Entry 5S59 (X-ray diffraction, 2.60 A resolution); this record covers chains C and E of the 6 polymer chains in the assembly.

Chain C:
Protein: Tubulin alpha-1B chain
Source organism: Bos taurus
UniProtKB: P81947 (TBA1B_BOVIN); residue numbers follow UniProt; this construct covers 1-451
Sequence (451 residues; row label = number of the first residue in the row):
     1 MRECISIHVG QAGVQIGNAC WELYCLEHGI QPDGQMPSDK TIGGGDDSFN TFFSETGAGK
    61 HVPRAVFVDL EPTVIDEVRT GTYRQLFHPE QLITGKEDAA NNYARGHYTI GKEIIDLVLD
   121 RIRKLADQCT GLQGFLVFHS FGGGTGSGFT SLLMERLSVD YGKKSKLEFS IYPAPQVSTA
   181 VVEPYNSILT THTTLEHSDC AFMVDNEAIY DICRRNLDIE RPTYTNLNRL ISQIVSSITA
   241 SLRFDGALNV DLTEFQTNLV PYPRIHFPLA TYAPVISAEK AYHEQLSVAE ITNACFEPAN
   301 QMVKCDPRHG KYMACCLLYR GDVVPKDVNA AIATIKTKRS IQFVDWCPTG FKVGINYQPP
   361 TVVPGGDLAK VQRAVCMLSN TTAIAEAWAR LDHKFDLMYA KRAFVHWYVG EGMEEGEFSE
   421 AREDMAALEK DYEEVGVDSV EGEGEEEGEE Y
Unresolved in the structure: 441-451
Bound ions: Ca2+ site 1: Asp39, Thr41, Gly44, Glu55; Ca2+ site 2: Glu284 (shared with 1 residue of chain B)
Residues lining bound ligands:
  - GTP (guanosine-5'-triphosphate): Gly10, Gln11, Ala12, Gln15, Ile16, Asp69, Asp98, Ala99, Ala100, Asn101, Ser140, Gly142, Gly143, Gly144, Thr145, Gly146, Ile171, Val177, Ser178, Thr179, Glu183, Asn206, Tyr224, Leu227, Asn228, Ile231
  - 3-fluoro-5-methylbenzene-1-sulfonamide (UR1): Gln15, Asn18, Ala19, Glu22, Tyr224, Thr225, Asn228, Arg229

Chain E:
Protein: Stathmin-4
Source organism: Rattus norvegicus
UniProtKB: P63043 (STMN4_RAT); residues 5-145 here correspond to UniProt positions 49-189 (UniProt number = residue number + 44)
Sequence (143 residues; row label = number of the first residue in the row):
     3 MADMEVIELN KCTSGQSFEV ILKPPSFDGV PEFNASLPRR RDPSLEEIQK KLEAAEERRK
    63 YQEAELLKHL AEKREHEREV IQKAIEENNN FIKMAKEKLA QKMESNKENR EAHLAAMLER
   123 LQEKDKHAEE VRKNKELKEE ASR
Unresolved in the structure: 3-5, 29-43, 144-145
Sequence notes: initiating methionine (3); expression tag (4)

Interface between chain C and chain E:
Contacting residue pairs (34):
  His107(C) - Lys104(E)  hydrogen bond
  His107(C) - Met105(E)
  Tyr108(C) - Lys104(E)
  Tyr108(C) - Met105(E)  hydrophobic
  Tyr108(C) - Asn108(E)
  Thr109(C) - Arg112(E)
  Lys112(C) - Met105(E)
  Glu155(C) - Leu101(E)
  Glu155(C) - Lys104(E)  salt bridge
  Arg156(C) - Leu101(E)
  Ser158(C) - Phe93(E)
  Ser158(C) - Ile94(E)
  Val159(C) - Ile94(E)
  Val159(C) - Ala97(E)  hydrophobic
  Val159(C) - Lys98(E)
  Gly162(C) - Asn90(E)
  Gly162(C) - Ile94(E)
  Lys163(C) - Asn90(E)  hydrogen bond (backbone-side chain)
  Lys163(C) - Phe93(E)
  Thr193(C) - Lys104(E)
  Glu196(C) - Phe93(E)
  Glu196(C) - Lys100(E)  salt bridge
  His197(C) - Phe93(E)
  His197(C) - Ala97(E)
  Val409(C) - His115(E)  hydrogen bond (backbone-side chain)
  Gly410(C) - Arg112(E)
  Glu411(C) - Asn108(E)  hydrogen bond (backbone-side chain)
  Glu411(C) - Arg112(E)  salt bridge
  Gly412(C) - Asn108(E)  hydrogen bond (backbone-side chain)
  Gly412(C) - Asn111(E)  hydrogen bond (backbone-side chain)
  Gly412(C) - Arg112(E)
  Met413(C) - Asn108(E)
  Glu414(C) - Ser107(E)  hydrogen bond
  Glu414(C) - Asn111(E)  hydrogen bond
Interface residues without a listed pair, chain C (21 interface residues in all): Leu152, Glu417
Interface residues without a listed pair, chain E (15 interface residues in all): Glu89

In short:
The interface between chain C and chain E involves 21 residues on one side and 15 on the other; the contacts
include 8 hydrogen bonds and 3 salt bridges. Polar contacts include Glu155(C)-Lys104(E), Glu196(C)-Lys100(E)
and Glu411(C)-Arg112(E). Bound to chain C: GTP and 3-fluoro-5-methylbenzene-1-sulfonamide.
Chain C is Tubulin alpha-1B chain (Bos taurus) and chain E is Stathmin-4 (Rattus norvegicus); the structure,
Tubulin-Z1324080698-complex, was determined by X-ray diffraction, deposited together with 5S4L, 5S4M, 5S4N,
5S4O, 5S4P, 5S4Q and 52 further entries.
